Entry 1A7P (X-ray diffraction, 2.01 A resolution); this record covers chains L and H.

# Chain L
Molecule: IGG1-kappa D1.3 fv (light chain)
Organism: Mus musculus
Notes: fragment: fv fragment
Reference sequence: P01635 (KV5C_MOUSE); aligned to UniProt positions 1-107 over residues 1-107 (the alignment contains insertions or deletions, so no single offset holds)
Amino-acid sequence (107 residues; numbered 1 to 107; the number before each row is that of its first residue):
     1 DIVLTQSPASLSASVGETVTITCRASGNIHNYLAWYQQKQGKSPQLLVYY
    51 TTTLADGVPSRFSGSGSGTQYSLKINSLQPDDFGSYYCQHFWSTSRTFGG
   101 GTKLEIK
Construct notes: conflict Val-3 (Glu in P01635), Tyr-50 (Lys in P01635), Thr-51 (Ala in P01635), Thr-52 (Gln in P01635), Arg-96 (Trp97 in P01635); variant Asp-81 (Glu in P01635); engineered mutation Ser-95 (Pro96 in P01635)
Disulfide bonds: Cys-23/Cys-88

# Chain H
Molecule: IGG1-kappa D1.3 fv (heavy chain)
Organism: Mus musculus
Notes: fragment: fv fragment; engineered mutation(s): L312V
Reference sequence: P01820 (HV44_MOUSE); residues 201-316 here correspond to UniProt positions 133-248 (UniProt number = residue number - 68)
Amino-acid sequence (116 residues; numbered 201 to 316; the number before each row is that of its first residue):
   201 QVQLQESGPGLVAPSQSLSITCTVSGFSLTGYGVNWVRQPPGKGLEWLGM
   251 IWGDGNTDYNSALKSRLSISKDNSKSQVFLKMNSLHTDDTARYYCARERD
   301 YRLDYWGQGTTVTVSS
Disulfide bonds: Cys-222/Cys-295

# Interface between chain L and chain H
Contacting residue pairs (36):
  Asp-1(L) / Ser-261(H)  hydrogen bond
  Tyr-32(L) / Tyr-301(H)
  Tyr-36(L) / Leu-303(H)  hydrogen bond (side chain-backbone)
  Tyr-36(L) / Trp-306(H)
  Gln-38(L) / Gln-239(H)  hydrogen bond
  Gln-38(L) / Tyr-294(H)  hydrogen bond
  Lys-42(L) / Tyr-294(H)
  Ser-43(L) / Tyr-294(H)
  Ser-43(L) / Trp-306(H)
  Ser-43(L) / Gly-307(H)  hydrogen bond (side chain-backbone)
  Pro-44(L) / Leu-245(H)  hydrophobic
  Pro-44(L) / Trp-306(H)
  Leu-46(L) / Arg-302(H)
  Leu-46(L) / Leu-303(H)
  Tyr-49(L) / Tyr-301(H)
  Tyr-49(L) / Arg-302(H)  hydrogen bond
  Tyr-87(L) / Gln-239(H)  hydrogen bond
  Tyr-87(L) / Lys-243(H)
  Tyr-87(L) / Gly-244(H)
  Tyr-87(L) / Leu-245(H)  hydrophobic
  Gln-89(L) / Leu-303(H)
  Phe-91(L) / Glu-298(H)
  Phe-91(L) / Tyr-301(H)
  Phe-91(L) / Arg-302(H)
  Thr-94(L) / Trp-247(H)
  Thr-94(L) / Asp-258(H)  hydrogen bond
  Ser-95(L) / Trp-247(H)
  Arg-96(L) / Asn-235(H)
  Arg-96(L) / Trp-247(H)
  Arg-96(L) / Met-250(H)
  Arg-96(L) / Trp-252(H)
  Arg-96(L) / Glu-298(H)  salt bridge
  Phe-98(L) / Val-237(H)  hydrophobic
  Phe-98(L) / Leu-245(H)
  Phe-98(L) / Trp-247(H)  hydrophobic
  Phe-98(L) / Trp-306(H)  hydrophobic
Also at the interface, not in a pair above, chain L (19 interface residues in all): Ala-34, Thr-97, Gly-100
Also at the interface, not in a pair above, chain H (21 interface residues in all): Tyr-259, Asn-260, Gln-308

# In short
Chain L and chain H form an interface of 19 and 21 residues respectively; the contacts include 8 hydrogen
bonds and 1 salt bridge. Polar pairs include Arg-96(L)/Glu-298(H), Asp-1(L)/Ser-261(H) and
Tyr-36(L)/Leu-303(H).
Chain L is IGG1-kappa D1.3 fv (light chain) and chain H is IGG1-kappa D1.3 fv (heavy chain), both from Mus
musculus; the structure, Fv fragment of mouse monoclonal antibody D1.3 (balb/C, IGG1, K) engineered mutant
PRO95L->ser on variant chain ..., was determined by X-ray diffraction.
